Entry 2A4G (X-ray diffraction, 2.50 A resolution); this record covers chains A and C of the 4 polymer chains in the assembly.

[Chain A (and C)]
Protein: NS3 protease/helicase
Source organism: Hepatitis C virus
Notes: fragment: protease domain, residues 1-181; chain C of this document is another copy of the same molecule, construct and numbering; everything in this record applies to it too
Amino-acid sequence (200 residues; each row starts with the number of its first residue; numbers below 1 keep their minus sign (Met-10 is residue -10)):
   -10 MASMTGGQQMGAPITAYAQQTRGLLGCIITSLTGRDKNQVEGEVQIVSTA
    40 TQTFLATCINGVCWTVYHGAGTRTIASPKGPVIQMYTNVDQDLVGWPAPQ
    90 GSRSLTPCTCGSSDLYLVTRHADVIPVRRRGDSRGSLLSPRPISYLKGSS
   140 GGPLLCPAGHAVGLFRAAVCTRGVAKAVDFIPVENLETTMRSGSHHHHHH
Unresolved in the structure: -10 to 0, 182-189 (chain C: -10 to 28, 180-189)
Differences from the reference sequence: cloning artifact (-10 to 0, 182-183); expression tag (184-189)
Covalent attachments: compound UNH linked to Ser139
Metal / ion sites: Zn2+: Cys97, Cys99, Cys145
Small-molecule neighbours: UNH (({1-[1-carbamoyl-phenyl-methyl)-carbamoyl]-methyl}-aminooxalyl)-butylcarbamoyl)-3-methyl-butylcarbamoyl)-cyclohexyl-methyl)-carbamic acid isobutyl ester): Thr40, Gln41, Thr42, Phe43, Val55, His57, Arg109, Arg123, Ile132, Leu135, Lys136, Gly137, Ser138, Phe154, Arg155, Ala156, Ala157, Val158, Cys159, Asp168

[Chain A / chain C interface]
Residue-residue contacts (20):
  Ala1(A) - Tyr105(C)
  Pro2(A) - Tyr105(C)
  Pro2(A) - Val113(C)
  Pro2(A) - Leu144(C)  hydrophobic
  Pro2(A) - Cys145(C)
  Pro2(A) - Pro146(C)
  Pro2(A) - Gly148(C)
  Ile3(A) - Pro146(C)  hydrogen bond (backbone-backbone)
  Ile3(A) - Ala147(C)
  Ile3(A) - Gly148(C)
  Asp103(A) - Cys99(C)
  Tyr105(A) - Cys99(C)
  Tyr105(A) - Pro146(C)
  Tyr105(A) - Ala147(C)  hydrophobic
  Val113(A) - Ala147(C)  hydrophobic
  Val113(A) - His149(C)  hydrogen bond (backbone-side chain)
  Pro115(A) - Thr98(C)
  Pro115(A) - Cys99(C)  hydrophobic
  Leu127(A) - Thr98(C)
  Leu127(A) - Cys99(C)  hydrophobic
Other interface residues (no listed pair), chain A (11 interface residues in all): Thr4, Ser128, Pro146

[Summary]
11 residues of chain A face 10 of chain C across their interface, with 2 hydrogen bonds. Polar contacts
include Val113(A)-His149(C) and Ile3(A)-Pro146(C). Compound UNH is covalently linked to Ser139(A). The Zn2+
site is built by Cys97(A), Cys99(A) and Cys145(A).
Chain A and chain C are both NS3 protease/helicase (Hepatitis C virus); the structure, Hepatitis C Protease
NS3-4A serine protease with Ketoamide Inhibitor SCH225724 Bound, was determined by X-ray diffraction.
